7Q2O - chains AAA and BBB; structure by X-ray diffraction, 1.80 A resolution.

[Chain AAA (and BBB)]
Protein: Beta-lactoglobulin
Organism: Bos taurus
Notes: chain BBB of this document is another copy of the same molecule, construct and numbering; everything in this record applies to it too
Reference sequence: P02754 (LACB_BOVIN); residues 1-162 here correspond to UniProt positions 17-178 (UniProt number = residue number + 16)
Amino-acid sequence (162 residues; numbered 1 to 162; the number before each row is that of its first residue):
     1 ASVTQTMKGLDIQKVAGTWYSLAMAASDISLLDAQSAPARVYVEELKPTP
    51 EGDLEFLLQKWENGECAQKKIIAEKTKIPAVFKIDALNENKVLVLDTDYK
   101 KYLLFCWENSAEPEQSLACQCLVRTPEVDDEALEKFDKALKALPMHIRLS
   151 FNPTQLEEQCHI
Disordered / not traced: 1-3, 112-114 (chain BBB: 1-8, 65, 112)
Differences from the reference sequence: engineered mutation A1 (Leu17 in P02754), S2 (Ile18 in P02754), A39 (Leu55 in P02754), F56 (Ile72 in P02754), W107 (Met123 in P02754)
Cystine bridges: C66-C160, C106-C119
Small-molecule neighbours:
  - Norpramin (DSM; 3-(10,11-dihydro-5H-dibenzo[b,f]azepin-5-yl)-N-methylpropan-1-amine), molecule 1: A25, D137, L140, L143, P144, M145, H146, I147, R148
  - Norpramin (DSM), molecule 2: L31, P38, A39, V41, L58, I84, N90, W107, E108, N109, S116, L117, A118
  - Norpramin (DSM), molecule 3: V41, L58, Q59, K60, E62, A67, Q68, K69, I71
What the authors report for this chain:
  - conformationally variable residues (side-chain flip): W107, R148
  - binding site for Norpramin: W107, E158

[Chain AAA / chain BBB interface]
Contacting residue pairs - 17 pairs, chain AAA then chain BBB:
  I29(AAA) - S150(BBB)
  I29(AAA) - F151(BBB)  hydrophobic
  D33(AAA) - D33(BBB)
  D33(AAA) - R40(BBB)  salt bridge
  A34(AAA) - D33(BBB)
  R40(AAA) - I29(BBB)
  H146(AAA) - L149(BBB)
  H146(AAA) - S150(BBB)  hydrogen bond (backbone-backbone)
  I147(AAA) - R148(BBB)
  R148(AAA) - I147(BBB)
  R148(AAA) - R148(BBB)  hydrogen bond (backbone-backbone)
  L149(AAA) - H146(BBB)
  L149(AAA) - I147(BBB)  hydrophobic
  S150(AAA) - I29(BBB)
  S150(AAA) - M145(BBB)
  S150(AAA) - H146(BBB)  hydrogen bond (backbone-backbone)
  F151(AAA) - I29(BBB)  hydrophobic
Other interface residues (no listed pair), chain AAA (11 interface residues in all): M145
Other interface residues (no listed pair), chain BBB (11 interface residues in all): I162

[Summary]
The chain AAA/chain BBB interface involves 11 residues from each chain; the contacts include 3 hydrogen bonds
and 1 salt bridge. Polar contacts include D33(AAA)-R40(BBB), H146(AAA)-S150(BBB) and R148(AAA)-R148(BBB).
Ligands of chain AAA: 3 copies of Norpramin. From the paper: a binding site for Norpramin at W107(AAA) and
E158(AAA); conformational variability at W107(AAA) and R148(AAA).
Both chains are Beta-lactoglobulin (Bos taurus). Entry 7Q2O (Beta-lactoglobulin mutant FAW (I56F/L39A/M107W)
in complex with desipramine (FAW-DSM#1)) was determined by X-ray diffraction, deposited together with 7Q17,
7Q18, 7Q19, 7Q2N and 7Q2P.
